9OM6 - chains A and C of the 8 polymer chains in the assembly; structure by electron microscopy, 4.14 A resolution (low resolution: residue-level contacts below are approximate; hydrogen-bond / salt-bridge calls are withheld).

Chain A:
Protein: Syntaxin-1A
Source organism: Rattus norvegicus
UniProtKB: P32851 (STX1A_RAT); residue numbers follow UniProt; this construct covers 1-267
Chain sequence (267 residues; numbered 1 to 267; the number before each row is that of its first residue):
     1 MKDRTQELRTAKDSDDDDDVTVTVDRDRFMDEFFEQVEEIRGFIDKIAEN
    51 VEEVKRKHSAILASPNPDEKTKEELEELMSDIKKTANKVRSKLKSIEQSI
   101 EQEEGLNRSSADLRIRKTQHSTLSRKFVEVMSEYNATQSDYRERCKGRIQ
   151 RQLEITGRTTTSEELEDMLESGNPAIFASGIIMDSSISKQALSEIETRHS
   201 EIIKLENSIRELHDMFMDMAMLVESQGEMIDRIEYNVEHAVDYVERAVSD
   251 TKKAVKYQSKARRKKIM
Unresolved in the structure: 1-190, 260-267
Curated features (UniProtKB/Swiss-Prot):
  - site: Lys253, Ala254 (Microbial infection: Cleavage)
  - modified residue (Phosphoserine): Ser14, Ser64, Ser95, Ser188
  - cross-link (Glycyl lysine isopeptide (Lys-Gly)): Lys252 (interchain with G-Cter in SUMO), Lys253 (interchain with G-Cter in SUMO), Lys256 (interchain with G-Cter in SUMO)

Chain C:
Protein: Synaptosomal-associated protein 25
Source organism: Rattus norvegicus
UniProtKB: P60881 (SNP25_RAT); residues 1-206 here = UniProt positions 1-206
Chain sequence (222 residues; each row starts with the number of its first residue; numbers below 1 keep their minus sign (Met-15 is residue -15)):
   -15 MGSSHHHHHHSQDPNSMAEDADMRNELEEMQRRADQLADESLESTRRMLQ
    35 LVEESKDAGIRTLVMLDEQGEQLERIEEGMDQINKDMKEAEKNLTDLGKF
    85 AGLAVAPANKLKSSDAYKKAWGNNQDGVVASQPARVVDEREQMAISGGFI
   135 RRVTNDARENEMDENLEQVSGIIGNLRHMALDMGNEIDTQNRQIDRIMEK
   185 ADSNKTRIDEANQRATKMLGSG
Unresolved in the structure: -15 to 16, 87-206
Sequence notes: expression tag (-15 to 0); conflict Ala85 (Cys in P60881), Ala88 (Cys in P60881), Ala90 (Cys in P60881), Ala92 (Cys in P60881)
Curated features (UniProtKB/Swiss-Prot):
  - region: Gly111 to Val120 (Interaction with ZDHHC13 and ZDHHC17)
  - site ((Microbial infection) Cleavage): Arg180, Ile181, Gln197, Arg198
  - modified residue: Thr138 (Phosphothreonine), Ser154 (Phosphoserine), Ser187 (Phosphoserine)
  - mutagenesis: Val113 (V113A: Inhibits interaction with ZDHHC13 and ZDHHC17), Gln116 (Q116A: Inhibits interaction with ZDHHC13 and ZDHHC17), Pro117 (P117A: Inhibits interaction with ZDHHC13 and ZDHHC17)

How chain A and chain C interact:
Contacting residue pairs (22):
  His199(A) - Gln20(C)
  His199(A) - Glu24(C)
  Ile202(A) - Ser28(C)
  Ile202(A) - Arg31(C)
  Leu205(A) - Arg31(C)
  Leu205(A) - Met32(C)
  Glu206(A) - Arg31(C)
  Ile209(A) - Met32(C)
  Ile209(A) - Leu35(C)
  His213(A) - Leu35(C)
  Phe216(A) - Ala42(C)
  Phe216(A) - Gly43(C)
  Met217(A) - Ala42(C)
  Gln226(A) - Gln53(C)
  Ile230(A) - Gln56(C)
  Ile230(A) - Leu57(C)
  Ile233(A) - Ile60(C)
  Val237(A) - Ile67(C)
  Val241(A) - Gln66(C)
  Val241(A) - Ile67(C)
  Val248(A) - Ala74(C)
  Lys252(A) - Leu78(C)
Interface residues without a listed pair, chain A (18 interface residues in all): Ile195, Val223, Glu234
Interface residues without a listed pair, chain C (21 interface residues in all): Leu21, Glu38, Ser39, Leu50, Arg59

In short:
Chain A and chain C form an interface of 18 and 21 residues respectively. Curated annotation (UniProt) lists 3
mutagenesis sites on chain C.
Chain A is Syntaxin-1A and chain C is Synaptosomal-associated protein 25, both from Rattus norvegicus; the
structure, 22bin20S complex (NSF-alphaSNAP-2:2 syntaxin-1a:SNAP-25), 4:2:2 alphaSNAP-syntaxin-1a-SNAP-25
subcomplex local refinement, hydrolyzing, class 23, was determined by electron microscopy together with 9OJR,
9OJU, 9OJZ, 9OK3, 9OK5, 9OKC and 17 further entries from the same study.
